Entry 7B23 (X-ray diffraction, 2.15 A resolution); this record covers chains C and F of the 8 polymer chains in the assembly.

Chain C:
Protein: DtxR family iron (Metal) dependent repressor
Organism: Saccharopolyspora erythraea (strain ATCC 11635 / DSM 40517 / JCM 4748 / NBRC 13426 / NCIMB 8594 / NRRL 2338)
UniProtKB: A0A2A9J1W2 (A0A2A9J1W2_SACEN); numbering as in UniProt (aligned over 1-231)
Chain sequence (233 residues; row label = number of the first residue in the row; numbers below 1 keep their minus sign (Gly-1 is residue -1)):
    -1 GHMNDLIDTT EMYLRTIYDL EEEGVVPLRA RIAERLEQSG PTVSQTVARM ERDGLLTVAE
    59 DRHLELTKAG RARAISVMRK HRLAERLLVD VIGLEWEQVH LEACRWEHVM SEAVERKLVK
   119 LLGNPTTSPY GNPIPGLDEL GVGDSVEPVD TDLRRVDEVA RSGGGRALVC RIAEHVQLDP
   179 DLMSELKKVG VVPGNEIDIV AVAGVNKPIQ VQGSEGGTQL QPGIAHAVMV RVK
Disordered / not traced: -1 to 2, 141-145, 231
Modified positions: Cys102 (3-sulfinoalanine; CSD)
Construct notes: expression tag (-1 to 0)
Metal / ion sites: Co2+ site 1: Met10, Cys102, Glu105, His106; Co2+ site 2: His79, Glu83, His98, Glu172, Gln175

Chain F:
Molecule: SACE_2689 promoter DNA-binding sequence
Sequence (30 nucleotides; numbered 2 to 31; the number before each row is that of its first residue):
     2 CGTACTTTGG TAAAGCTAAC CTAAGTCACC
Disordered / not traced: 31

Chain C / chain F interface:
Pairs across the interface (15):
  Thr7(C) with DA15(F), sugar contact; DG16(F), hydrogen bond to the phosphate
  Gln36(C) with DG16(F), hydrogen bond to the phosphate; DC17(F), phosphate contact
  Ser37(C) with DC17(F), hydrogen bond to the phosphate; DT18(F), base contact
  Pro39(C) with DT18(F), base contact; DA19(F), base contact
  Thr40(C) with DG16(F), phosphate contact; DC17(F), hydrogen bond to the phosphate
  Gln43(C) with DA15(F), base contact; DG16(F), hydrogen bond to the base
  Arg47(C) with DA14(F), phosphate contact; DA15(F), salt bridge to the phosphate
  Arg50(C) with DA14(F), salt bridge to the phosphate
Other interface residues (no listed pair), chain C (11 interface residues in all): Leu4, Thr8, Glu35

Overview:
Chain C and chain F form an interface of 11 and 6 residues respectively; the contacts include 5 hydrogen bonds
and 2 salt bridges. Polar pairs include Gln43(C)-DG16(F), Thr7(C)-DG16(F) and Gln36(C)-DG16(F). Met10(C),
Cys102(C), Glu105(C) and His106(C) coordinate Co2+ site 1.
Here chain C is DtxR family iron (Metal) dependent repressor (Saccharopolyspora erythraea (strain ATCC 11635 /
DSM 40517 / JCM 4748 / NBRC 13426 / NCIMB 8594 / NRRL 2338)) and chain F is SACE_2689 promoter DNA-binding
sequence. Entry 7B23 (DtxR-like iron-dependent regulator IdeR complexed with cobalt and the SACE_2689 promoter
DNA-binding sequence) was determined by X-ray diffraction together with 7B1V, 7B1Y, 7B20, 7B24 and 7B25 from
the same study.
